Entry 7TRP (electron microscopy, 2.40 A resolution); this record covers chains B and A of the 5 polymer chains in the assembly.

== Chain B ==
Name: Guanine nucleotide-binding protein G(I)/G(S)/G(T) subunit beta-1
From: Homo sapiens
UniProtKB: P62873 (GBB1_HUMAN); numbering as in UniProt (aligned over 2-340)
Sequence (349 residues; each row starts with the number of its first residue; numbers below 1 keep their minus sign (His-8 is residue -8)):
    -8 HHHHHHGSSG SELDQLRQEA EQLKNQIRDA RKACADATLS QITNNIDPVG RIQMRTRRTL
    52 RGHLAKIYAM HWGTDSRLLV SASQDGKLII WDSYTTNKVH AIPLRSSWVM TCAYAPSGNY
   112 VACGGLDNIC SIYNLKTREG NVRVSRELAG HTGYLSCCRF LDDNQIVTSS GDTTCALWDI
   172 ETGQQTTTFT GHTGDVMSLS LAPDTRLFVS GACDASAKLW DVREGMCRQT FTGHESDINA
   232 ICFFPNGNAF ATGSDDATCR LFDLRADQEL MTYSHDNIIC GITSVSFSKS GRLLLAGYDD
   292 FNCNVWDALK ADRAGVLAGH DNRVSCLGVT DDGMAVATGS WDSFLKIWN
Unresolved in the structure: -8 to 1
Sequence notes: expression tag (-8 to 1)
UniProt features mapped onto this chain:
  - modified residue: Ser2 (N-acetylserine), His266 (Phosphohistidine)

== Chain A ==
Name: Guanine nucleotide-binding protein G(i) subunit alpha-1
From: Homo sapiens
UniProtKB: P63096 (GNAI1_HUMAN); residues 1-354 here = UniProt positions 1-354
Sequence (354 residues; each row starts with the number of its first residue):
     1 MGCTLSAEDK AAVERSKMID RNLREDGEKA AREVKLLLLG AGESGKNTIV KQMKIIHEAG
    61 YSEEECKQYK AVVYSNTIQS IIAIIRAMGR LKIDFGDSAR ADDARQLFVL AGAAEEGFMT
   121 AELAGVIKRL WKDSGVQACF NRSREYQLND SAAYYLNDLD RIAQPNYIPT QQDVLRTRVK
   181 TTGIVETHFT FKDLHFKMFD VGAQRSERKK WIHCFEGVTA IIFCVALSDY DLVLAEDEEM
   241 NRMHASMKLF DSICNNKWFT DTSIILFLNK KDLFEEKIKK SPLTICYPEY AGSNTYEEAA
   301 AYIQCQFEDL NKRKDTKEIY THFTCSTDTK NVQFVFDAVT DVIIKNNLKD CGLF
Unresolved in the structure: 1-3, 56-181
Sequence notes: engineered mutation Asn47 (Ser in P63096), Ala203 (Gly in P63096), Ala245 (Glu in P63096), Ser326 (Ala in P63096)
UniProt features mapped onto this chain:
  - region: Lys35 to Lys46, Thr48 (G1 motif), Asp173 to Thr181 (G2 motif), Phe196 to Gly202, Gln204, Arg205 (G3 motif), Ile265 to Asp272 (G4 motif), Thr324, Cys325, Thr327 to Thr329 (G5 motif)
  - binding site (GTP): Glu43 to Lys46, Thr48, Ser151, Leu175 to Thr181, Asp200 to Gly202, Gln204, Asn269 to Asp272
  - binding site (Mg(2+)): Thr181
  - modified residue: Arg178 (ADP-ribosylarginine), Gln204 (Deamidated glutamine), Cys351 (ADP-ribosylcysteine)
  - lipidation: Gly2 (N-myristoyl glycine), Cys3 (S-palmitoyl cysteine)

== Chain B / chain A interface ==
Pairs across the interface (49; chain B residue first):
  Gly53(B) with Leu23(A)
  Leu55(B) with Leu23(A); Gly27(A)
  Lys57(B) with His213(A), hydrogen bond (side chain-backbone); Glu216(A), salt bridge
  Tyr59(B) with His213(A), hydrogen bond; Cys214(A)
  Gln75(B) with Cys214(A), hydrogen bond
  Lys78(B) with Leu23(A); Asp26(A), salt bridge
  Ile80(B) with Leu23(A), hydrophobic
  Asn88(B) with Val13(A); Ser16(A)
  Lys89(B) with Ser16(A), hydrogen bond (backbone-side chain); Ile19(A); Asp20(A), salt bridge; Leu23(A)
  Val90(B) with Arg15(A), hydrogen bond (backbone-side chain); Ile19(A)
  His91(B) with Arg15(A)
  Ala92(B) with Ile19(A), hydrophobic
  Trp99(B) with Ile184(A); Phe199(A), hydrophobic; Cys214(A); Phe215(A), hydrophobic
  Met101(B) with Trp211(A), hydrophobic; Cys214(A), hydrophobic
  Leu117(B) with Gly183(A); Ile184(A), hydrogen bond (backbone-backbone); Gln204(A), hydrogen bond (backbone-side chain); Trp211(A), hydrophobic; Phe215(A), hydrophobic
  Asn119(B) with Thr182(A), hydrogen bond; Gly183(A); Gln204(A), hydrogen bond
  Tyr145(B) with Gln204(A); Ser206(A); Lys210(A)
  Asp186(B) with Ser206(A); Glu207(A); Lys210(A)
  Met188(B) with Lys210(A)
  Cys204(B) with Lys210(A)
  Asp228(B) with Lys209(A), salt bridge; Lys210(A), salt bridge
  Asn230(B) with Lys210(A)
  Arg314(B) with Trp258(A)
  Trp332(B) with His213(A); Trp258(A), hydrophobic
Interface residues without a listed pair, chain B (31 interface residues in all): Thr87, Ser97, Asp118, His142, Gly144, Gly162, Asp246
Interface residues without a listed pair, chain A (24 interface residues in all): Ala12

== In short ==
The interface between chain B and chain A involves 31 residues on one side and 24 on the other, with 9
hydrogen bonds and 5 salt bridges. Polar contacts include Lys57(B)-Glu216(A), Lys78(B)-Asp26(A) and
Lys89(B)-Asp20(A).
Chain B is Guanine nucleotide-binding protein G(I)/G(S)/G(T) subunit beta-1 and chain A is Guanine
nucleotide-binding protein G(i) subunit alpha-1, both from Homo sapiens; the structure, Human M4 muscarinic
acetylcholine receptor complex with Gi1 and the agonist iperoxo and positive allosteric modulator ..., was
determined by electron microscopy.
